6HTU - chains D and A of the 5 polymer chains in the assembly; structure by X-ray diffraction, 2.89 A resolution.

# Chain D
Molecule: 19-nt RNA strand
Sequence (19 nucleotides; numbered 75 to 93; the number before each row is that of its first residue):
    75 GAGUGCCAGA AGCUGCCUC

# Chain A
Name: Double-stranded RNA-binding protein Staufen homolog 1
From: Homo sapiens
UniProtKB: O95793 (STAU1_HUMAN); numbering as in UniProt (aligned over 182-360)
Amino-acid sequence (182 residues; numbered 179 to 360; the number before each row is that of its first residue):
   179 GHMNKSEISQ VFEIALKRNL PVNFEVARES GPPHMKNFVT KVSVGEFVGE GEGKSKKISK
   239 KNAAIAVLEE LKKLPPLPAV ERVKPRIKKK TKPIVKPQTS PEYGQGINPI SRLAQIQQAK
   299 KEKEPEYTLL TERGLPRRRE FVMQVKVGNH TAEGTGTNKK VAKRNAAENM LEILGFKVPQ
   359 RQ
Disordered / not traced: 179, 256-360
Construct notes: expression tag (179-181); conflict Arg359 (Ala in O95793)
From the paper describing this entry:
  - binding site for the 19-nt RNA strand (chain D): Ser187, Pro211, His212, Lys214, Lys234, Lys235, Lys238, Gln293
  - binding site for the 19-nt RNA strand: Ser187
  - mutagenesis - S187A/P211A/Q293A, H212A/K214A/K234E/K235A/K238A, R315A/R317A/K337E/K338A/K341A (4.5-fold): decreased binding to the 19-nt RNA strand (chain D)
  - mutagenesis - S187A/P211A/Q293A (1.5-fold): decreased binding to dsAU
  - mutagenesis - N197A/R342A: unchanged binding to the 19-nt RNA strand (chain D)
  - specificity-determining residues: Ser187

# How chain D and chain A interact
Contacting residue pairs (13):
  G77(D) - Pro211(A)  hydrogen bond to the base
  G77(D) - His212(A)  hydrogen bond to the sugar
  U78(D) - Pro211(A)  sugar contact
  U78(D) - Phe216(A)  sugar contact
  U78(D) - Lys232(A)  sugar contact
  U78(D) - Ser233(A)  phosphate contact
  G79(D) - Phe216(A)  sugar contact
  G79(D) - Ser233(A)  phosphate contact
  G79(D) - Lys234(A)  hydrogen bond to the phosphate
  C80(D) - Lys234(A)  salt bridge to the phosphate
  U88(D) - Glu191(A)  hydrogen bond to the sugar
  G89(D) - Glu191(A)  sugar contact
  C90(D) - Leu194(A)  sugar contact
Other interface residues (no listed pair), chain D (9 interface residues in all): G86, C87
Other interface residues (no listed pair), chain A (13 interface residues in all): Met181, Lys183, Lys195, Lys214, Lys235
The authors on this interface:
  - residue pairs: G77(D)-Pro211(A) (backbone contact)

# Overview
9 residues of chain D face 13 of chain A across their interface, with 4 hydrogen bonds and 1 salt bridge.
Among the polar pairs are G77(D)-Pro211(A), G77(D)-His212(A) and U88(D)-Glu191(A). The paper describes a
backbone contact between G77(D) and Pro211(A). From the paper: a binding site for the 19-nt RNA strand (chain
D) at Ser187(A), Pro211(A) and His212(A) among others; S187A/P211A/Q293A, H212A/K214A/K234E/K235A/K238A and
R315A/R317A/K337E/K338A/K341A of chain A reduce binding to the 19-nt RNA strand (chain D).
Here chain D is a 19-nt RNA strand and chain A is Double-stranded RNA-binding protein Staufen homolog 1 (Homo
sapiens). Entry 6HTU (Structure of hStau1 dsRBD3-4 in complex with ARF1 RNA) was determined by X-ray
diffraction, deposited together with 6HU6.
